Entry 8OFG (X-ray diffraction, 2.40 A resolution); this record covers chains A and B of the 3 polymer chains in the assembly.

== Chain A (and B) ==
Name: Diadenylate cyclase
Organism: Streptococcus pneumoniae R6
Notes: chain B of this document is another copy of the same molecule, construct and numbering; everything in this record applies to it too
UniProtKB: Q8DP14 (Q8DP14_STRR6); residues 83-256 here correspond to UniProt positions 119-292 (UniProt number = residue number + 36)
Sequence (181 residues; numbered 76 to 256; the number before each row is that of its first residue):
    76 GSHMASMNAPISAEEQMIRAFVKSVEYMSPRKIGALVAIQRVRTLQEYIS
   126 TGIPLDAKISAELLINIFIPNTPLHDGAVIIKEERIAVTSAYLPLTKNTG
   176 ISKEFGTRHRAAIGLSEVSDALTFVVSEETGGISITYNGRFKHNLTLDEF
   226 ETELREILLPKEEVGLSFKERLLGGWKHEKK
Disordered / not traced: 76-86, 238-256 (chain B: 76-84, 235-256)
Differences from the reference sequence: expression tag (76-82)
Ion coordination: Mg2+ near Asp151 (its only coordinating residue here)
Small-molecule neighbours: adenosine monophosphate (AMP): Leu111, Asp151, Gly152, Ala153, Ala166, Tyr167, Leu168, Leu170, Thr182, Arg183, Ala186

== Chain A / chain B interface ==
Residue-residue contacts - 31 pairs, chain A then chain B:
  Leu130(A) - Ala132(B)
  Leu130(A) - Lys133(B)  hydrogen bond (backbone-backbone)
  Leu130(A) - Leu138(B)  hydrophobic
  Asp131(A) - Asp131(B)
  Asp131(A) - Lys133(B)
  Asp131(A) - Arg160(B)  salt bridge
  Ala132(A) - Leu130(B)
  Ala132(A) - Ala132(B)  hydrophobic
  Lys133(A) - Leu130(B)  hydrogen bond (backbone-backbone)
  Lys133(A) - Asp131(B)
  Glu137(A) - Pro148(B)
  Glu137(A) - Leu149(B)
  Leu138(A) - Leu130(B)  hydrophobic
  Leu138(A) - Leu149(B)  hydrophobic
  Ile140(A) - Pro148(B)  hydrophobic
  Asn141(A) - Asn141(B)  hydrogen bond (side chain-backbone)
  Asn141(A) - Ile142(B)  hydrogen bond (side chain-backbone)
  Asn141(A) - Thr147(B)  hydrogen bond
  Asn141(A) - Pro148(B)
  Asn141(A) - Leu149(B)  hydrogen bond (side chain-backbone)
  Ile142(A) - Asn141(B)  hydrogen bond (backbone-side chain)
  Ile144(A) - Thr147(B)
  Thr147(A) - Asn141(B)  hydrogen bond
  Thr147(A) - Ile144(B)
  Pro148(A) - Glu137(B)
  Pro148(A) - Ile140(B)  hydrophobic
  Pro148(A) - Asn141(B)
  Leu149(A) - Glu137(B)
  Leu149(A) - Leu138(B)  hydrophobic
  Leu149(A) - Asn141(B)  hydrogen bond (backbone-side chain)
  Arg160(A) - Asp131(B)  salt bridge
Other interface residues (no listed pair), chain A (17 interface residues in all): Tyr102, Ile128, Pro129
Other interface residues (no listed pair), chain B (18 interface residues in all): Ile128, Pro129, Ser135, Asn146

== Summary ==
17 residues of chain A and 18 residues of chain B are in contact, with 9 hydrogen bonds and 2 salt bridges.
Polar contacts include Asp131(A)-Arg160(B), Asn141(A)-Asn141(B) and Asn141(A)-Ile142(B). Chain A binds
adenosine monophosphate.
Chain A and chain B are both Diadenylate cyclase (Streptococcus pneumoniae R6); the structure, Streptococcus
pneumoniae CdaA in complex with c-di-amp, was determined by X-ray diffraction.
